PDB entry 1IPB | X-ray diffraction, 2.00 A resolution | chain A

[Chain A]
Molecule: Eukaryotic translation initiation factor 4E
Organism: Homo sapiens
Reference sequence: P06730 (IF4E_HUMAN); residues 1-217 here = UniProt positions 1-217
Amino-acid sequence (217 residues; each row starts with the number of its first residue):
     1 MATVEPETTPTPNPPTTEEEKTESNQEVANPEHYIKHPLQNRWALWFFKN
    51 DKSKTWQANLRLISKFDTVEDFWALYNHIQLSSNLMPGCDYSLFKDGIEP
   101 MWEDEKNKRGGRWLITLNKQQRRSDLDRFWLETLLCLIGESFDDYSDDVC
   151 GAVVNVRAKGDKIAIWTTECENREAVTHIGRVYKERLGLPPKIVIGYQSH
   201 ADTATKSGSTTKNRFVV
Unresolved in the structure: 1-26
Ligand contacts: 7-methyl-gpppa (GTA; p1-7-methylguanosine-P3-adenosine-5',5'-triphosphate): W56, Q57, P100, M101, W102, E103, N155, R157, K162, W166, T203, A204, T205, K206, S207, G208, S209
Swiss-Prot annotation at these positions:
  - region (EIF4EBP1/2/3 binding): H37 to Q40, W73 to N77, E132 to G139
  - binding site (mRNA): W56, Q57, W102, E103, R157 to K162, T205 to S207
  - site: K159 (Microbial infection: Interaction with potato virus Y VPg)
  - modified residue: A2 (N-acetylalanine), T22 (Phosphothreonine), S209 (Phosphoserine)
  - mutagenesis: S53 (S53A/D: No effect on phosphorylation level nor incorporation into eIF4F complex; S53A: Does not affect ability to rescue growth of yeast lacking a functional EIF4E/CDC33 gene), W56 (W56A: Impairs mRNA nuclear export. Reduces affinity for ribavirin), W73 (W73A: Abolishes binding to EIF4EBP1. Impairs interaction with DDX3X. Does not impair mRNA nuclear export. Does not affect affinity for ribavirin), W102 (W102L: Decrease in mRNA cap binding; when associated with A-105), E103 (E103A: No effect), D104 (D104A: No effect), E105 (E105A: Decrease in mRNA cap binding; when associated with L-102), K119 (K119A: Higher affinity for EIF4G1), S209 (S209A: Abolishes resistance to cellular stress and DNA-damaging agents. Does not affect ability to rescue growth of yeast lacking a functional EIF4E/CDC33 gene; S209D: Phosphomimetic mutant ...)

[Summary]
Bound to chain A: 7-methyl-gpppa. Curated annotation (UniProt) lists 13 mRNA-binding residues and 9
mutagenesis sites.
Chain A is Eukaryotic translation initiation factor 4E (Homo sapiens); the structure, Crystal structure of
eukaryotic initiation factor 4E complexed with 7-methyl gpppa, was determined by X-ray diffraction together
with 1IPC from the same study.
